6UL8 - chain A; structure by X-ray diffraction, 2.68 A resolution.

== Chain A ==
Protein: Receptor-interacting serine/threonine-protein kinase 2
Organism: Homo sapiens
Notes: EC 2.7.11.1, 2.7.10.2
Reference sequence: O43353 (RIPK2_HUMAN); residue numbers follow UniProt; this construct covers 5-310
Chain sequence (306 residues; each row starts with the number of its first residue):
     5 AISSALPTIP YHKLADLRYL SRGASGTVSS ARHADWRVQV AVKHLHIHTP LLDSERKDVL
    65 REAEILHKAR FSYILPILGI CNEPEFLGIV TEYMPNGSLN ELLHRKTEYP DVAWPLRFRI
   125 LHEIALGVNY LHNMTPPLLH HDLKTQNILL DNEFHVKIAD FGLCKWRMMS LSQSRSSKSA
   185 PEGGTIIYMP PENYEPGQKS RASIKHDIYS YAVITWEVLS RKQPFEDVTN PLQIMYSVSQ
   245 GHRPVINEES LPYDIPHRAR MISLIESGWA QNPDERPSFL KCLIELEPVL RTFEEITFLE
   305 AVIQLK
Unresolved in the structure: 52-54, 171-187, 200-206
Construct notes: engineered mutation Ser7 (Cys in O43353), Cys168 (Ser in O43353)
Small-molecule neighbours: Q9J ((5S,6S,8R)-2-(1,3-benzothiazol-5-yl)-6-hydroxy-4,5,6,7,8,9-hexahydro-5,8-methanopyrazolo[1,5-a][1,3]diazocine-3-carboxamide): Leu24, Ser25, Val32, Ala45, Lys47, Glu66, Leu70, Leu79, Ile93, Thr95, Glu96, Tyr97, Met98, Gly101, Ser102, Leu153, Ala163, Asp164
Reported in the primary citation:
  - binding site for Q9J: Leu24, Leu153, Asp164 (proposed by the authors, not directly observed)

== Summary ==
Ligands of chain A: compound Q9J. From the paper: a binding site for Q9J at Leu24, Leu153 and Asp164.
Chain A is Receptor-interacting serine/threonine-protein kinase 2 (Homo sapiens); the structure, RIP2 kinase
catalytic domain complex with
(5S,6S,8R)-2-(benzo[d]thiazol-5-yl)-6-hydroxy-4,5,6,7,8,9-hexahydro-5,8-methanopyrazolo[1,5-a][1,3]diazocine-3-carboxamide,
was determined by X-ray diffraction (same publication as 6SZJ and 6SZE).
